5M45 - chains A and B of the 6 polymer chains in the assembly; structure by X-ray diffraction, 1.87 A resolution.

[Chain A]
Molecule: Acetone carboxylase alpha subunit
Source organism: Xanthobacter autotrophicus Py2
Notes: EC 6.4.1.6
UniProtKB: Q8RM03 (ACXB_XANP2); residues 1-776 here = UniProt positions 1-776
Sequence (776 residues; numbered 1 to 776; the number before each row is that of its first residue):
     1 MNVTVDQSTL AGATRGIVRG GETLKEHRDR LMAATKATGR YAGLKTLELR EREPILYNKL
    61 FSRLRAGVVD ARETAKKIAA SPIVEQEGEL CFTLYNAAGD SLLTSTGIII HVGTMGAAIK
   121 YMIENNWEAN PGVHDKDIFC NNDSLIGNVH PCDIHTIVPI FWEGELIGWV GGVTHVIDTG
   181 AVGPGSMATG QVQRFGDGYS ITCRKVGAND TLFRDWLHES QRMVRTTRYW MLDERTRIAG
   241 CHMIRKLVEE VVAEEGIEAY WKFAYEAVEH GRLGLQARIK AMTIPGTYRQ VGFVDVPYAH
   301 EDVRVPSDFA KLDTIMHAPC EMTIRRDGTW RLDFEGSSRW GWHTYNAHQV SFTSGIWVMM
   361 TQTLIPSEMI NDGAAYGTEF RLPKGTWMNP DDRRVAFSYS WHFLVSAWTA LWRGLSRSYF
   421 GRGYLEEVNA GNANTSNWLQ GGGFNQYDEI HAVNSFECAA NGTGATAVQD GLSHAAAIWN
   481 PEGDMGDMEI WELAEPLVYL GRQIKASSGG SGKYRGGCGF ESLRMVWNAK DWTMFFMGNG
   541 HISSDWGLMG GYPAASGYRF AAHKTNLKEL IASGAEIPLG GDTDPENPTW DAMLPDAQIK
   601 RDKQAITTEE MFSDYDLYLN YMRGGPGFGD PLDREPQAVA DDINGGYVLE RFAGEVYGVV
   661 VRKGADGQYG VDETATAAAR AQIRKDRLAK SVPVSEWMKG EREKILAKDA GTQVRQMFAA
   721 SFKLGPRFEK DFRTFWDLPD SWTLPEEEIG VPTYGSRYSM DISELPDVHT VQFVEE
Disordered / not traced: 1-14
Sequence notes: conflict Thr-674 (Ala in Q8RM03), Ala-675 (Gly in Q8RM03), Asp-737 (Ser in Q8RM03)
Metal / ion sites: Mn2+: His-150, Asp-153, His-175 (together with acetate ion); Mg2+ site 1 near Ser-759 (its only coordinating residue here); Mg2+ site 2: Ser-763, Val-768
Small-molecule neighbours: 3,6,9,12,15-pentaoxaheptadecan-1-ol (AE4): Met-32, Thr-35, Lys-36, Asp-100, Gly-113, Gly-116, Ala-117, Lys-120, Asp-372, Ala-375, Tyr-376, Gln-772, Phe-773
What the authors report for this chain:
  - conformationally variable residues (side-chain flip): Glu-89
  - catalytic residues: His-111 (proposed by the authors, not directly observed)

[Chain B]
Molecule: Acetone carboxylase beta subunit
Source organism: Xanthobacter autotrophicus Py2
Notes: EC 6.4.1.6
UniProtKB: Q8RM04 (ACXA_XANP2); numbering as in UniProt (aligned over 1-717)
Sequence (717 residues; row label = number of the first residue in the row):
     1 MNVPVGHLRN VQVLGIDAGG TMTDTFFVDQ DGDFVVGKAQ STPQNEALGL IASSEDGLAN
    61 WGMSLHEALA QLQTGVYSGT AMLNRVVQRK GLKCGLIVNR GMEDFHRMGR AVQSHLGYAY
   121 EDRIHLNTHR YDPPLVPRHL TRGVVERTDM MGTQVIPLRE DTARDAARDL IAADAEGIVI
   181 SLLHSYKNPV NERRVRDIVL EEVEKSGKKI PVFASADYYP VRKETHRTNT TILEGYAAEP
   241 SRQTLSKISN AFKERGTKFD FRVMATHGGT ISWKAKELAR TIVSGPIGGV IGAKYLGEVL
   301 GYKNIACSDI GGTSFDVALI TQGEMTIKND PDMARLVLSL PLVAMDSVGA GAGSFIRLDP
   361 YTRAIKLGPD SAGYRVGVCW KESGIETVTI SDCHMVLGYL NPDNFLGGAV KLDRQRSVDA
   421 IKAQIADPLG LSVEDAAAGV IELLDSDLRD YLRSMISGKG YSPASFVCFS YGGAGPVHTY
   481 GYTEGLGFED VIVPAWAAGF SAFGCAAADF EYRYDKSLDI NMPTETPDTD KEKAAATLQA
   541 AWEELTKNVL EEFKLNGYSA DQVTLQPGYR MQYRGQLNDL EIESPLAQAH TAADWDQLTD
   601 AFNATYGRVY AASARSPELG YSVTGAIMRG MVPIPKPKIP KEPEEGETPP ESAKIGTRKF
   661 YRKKRWVDAQ LYHMESLRPG NRVMGPAVIE SDATTFVVPD GFETWLDGHR LFHLREV
Disordered / not traced: 1-8
Sequence notes: conflict Met-151 (Ile in Q8RM04), Val-190 (Glu in Q8RM04)
Metal / ion sites: Mg2+ site 1: Met-22, Asp-24 (together with adenosine monophosphate); Mg2+ site 2 near Asp-309 (its only coordinating residue here); Mg2+ site 3: Asp-447 (shared with 1 residue of chain C)
Small-molecule neighbours: adenosine monophosphate (AMP): Gly-20, Thr-21, Met-22, Gly-311, Gly-312, Ala-352, Leu-400, Asn-404, Phe-405, Leu-406, Gly-473, Ala-474, Val-477, Ser-691, Asp-692, Ala-693, Thr-694, Thr-695

[How chain A and chain B interact]
Residue-residue contacts (139):
  Asn-58(A) with Ser-462(B), hydrogen bond; Ala-464(B)
  Ser-62(A) with Gly-460(B); Tyr-461(B); Ser-462(B), hydrogen bond (side chain-backbone); Ser-465(B), hydrogen bond
  Arg-65(A) with Tyr-120(B); Glu-121(B), salt bridge; Ser-457(B); Gly-460(B), hydrogen bond (side chain-backbone); Tyr-461(B), hydrogen bond (side chain-backbone)
  Ala-66(A) with Lys-459(B); Gly-460(B); Tyr-461(B), hydrophobic
  Val-69(A) with Tyr-120(B), hydrophobic; Gly-458(B); Lys-459(B)
  Glu-73(A) with Lys-328(B), salt bridge
  Thr-74(A) with Val-609(B); Tyr-610(B)
  Lys-77(A) with Asn-578(B), hydrogen bond (backbone-side chain); Tyr-610(B)
  Ile-78(A) with Gln-576(B), hydrogen bond (backbone-side chain); Tyr-606(B); Tyr-610(B), hydrophobic
  Ala-79(A) with Leu-577(B)
  Ala-80(A) with Gly-575(B); Leu-577(B)
  Glu-85(A) with Leu-577(B); Asn-578(B), hydrogen bond
  Gln-86(A) with Arg-110(B); Lys-223(B)
  Thr-104(A) with Tyr-120(B), hydrogen bond (backbone-side chain)
  Thr-106(A) with Tyr-120(B); Ile-124(B)
  Asp-210(A) with Ser-613(B), hydrogen bond (backbone-side chain)
  Met-231(A) with Glu-618(B); Leu-619(B), hydrophobic
  Leu-232(A) with Gln-576(B); Leu-619(B), hydrophobic
  Arg-235(A) with Ser-613(B), hydrogen bond (side chain-backbone); Ala-614(B); Arg-615(B), hydrogen bond (side chain-backbone); Glu-618(B), salt bridge
  Ile-238(A) with Ser-613(B)
  Ala-239(A) with Ala-614(B), hydrophobic
  His-242(A) with Ala-611(B); Ser-613(B)
  Met-243(A) with Tyr-610(B)
  Thr-361(A) with Ile-124(B)
  Gln-362(A) with Ile-124(B); His-125(B); Leu-126(B), hydrogen bond (backbone-backbone)
  Pro-366(A) with Glu-121(B); Ile-124(B); His-125(B)
  Ser-367(A) with Glu-121(B)
  Ile-370(A) with Ile-124(B), hydrophobic
  Glu-426(A) with Asn-127(B), hydrogen bond (backbone-side chain)
  Glu-427(A) with His-125(B), salt bridge; Asn-127(B)
  Val-428(A) with Asn-127(B), hydrogen bond (backbone-side chain)
  Asn-429(A) with Leu-126(B); Asn-127(B), hydrogen bond
  Gln-446(A) with Met-150(B); Met-151(B)
  Tyr-447(A) with Met-150(B), hydrogen bond
  Ala-460(A) with Ala-111(B), hydrophobic
  Thr-466(A) with Asn-127(B)
  Leu-472(A) with His-129(B)
  Ser-473(A) with Tyr-131(B), hydrogen bond (backbone-side chain)
  His-474(A) with Met-108(B); Ala-111(B); Tyr-131(B), hydrogen bond (backbone-side chain)
  Ala-475(A) with Tyr-131(B)
  Ala-476(A) with Leu-126(B), hydrophobic
  Pro-481(A) with Arg-123(B); Ile-124(B), hydrophobic; His-129(B)
  Glu-482(A) with His-115(B); Arg-123(B), salt bridge
  Gly-483(A) with Ala-111(B); Val-112(B), hydrogen bond (backbone-backbone); His-115(B), hydrogen bond (backbone-side chain)
  Asp-484(A) with Arg-110(B), salt bridge; Ala-111(B)
  Met-485(A) with Arg-110(B), hydrogen bond (backbone-backbone)
  Gly-486(A) with Arg-110(B)
  Asp-487(A) with Arg-110(B), salt bridge; Lys-223(B); Glu-224(B), hydrogen bond (side chain-backbone); Thr-225(B), hydrogen bond; His-226(B)
  Met-488(A) with Met-102(B), hydrophobic; Phe-105(B), hydrophobic; Glu-224(B), hydrogen bond (backbone-side chain)
  Glu-489(A) with Leu-183(B); His-184(B), hydrogen bond (side chain-backbone); Tyr-186(B); Arg-222(B); Lys-223(B), hydrogen bond (side chain-backbone); Glu-224(B), hydrogen bond (backbone-side chain); Arg-227(B), salt bridge
  Ile-490(A) with Lys-223(B)
  Glu-492(A) with Arg-147(B), salt bridge; Met-150(B); His-184(B), salt bridge
  Leu-493(A) with Met-150(B), hydrophobic; Arg-222(B)
  Val-498(A) with Arg-147(B)
  Tyr-499(A) with Arg-147(B), hydrogen bond (backbone-side chain)
  Leu-500(A) with Gly-101(B); Met-102(B); Ile-156(B), hydrophobic
  Gly-501(A) with Gly-101(B); Met-102(B)
  Arg-502(A) with Gly-101(B), hydrogen bond (backbone-backbone); Met-102(B); Asp-104(B); Glu-224(B), salt bridge
  Gln-503(A) with Asp-104(B)
  Ile-504(A) with Asp-104(B), hydrogen bond (backbone-side chain); Arg-107(B); Met-108(B), hydrophobic
  Met-525(A) with Val-155(B), hydrophobic
  Trp-527(A) with Asp-149(B), hydrogen bond; Val-155(B)
  Leu-570(A) with Arg-159(B)
  Ile-571(A) with Val-155(B); Ile-156(B), hydrophobic; Pro-157(B); Arg-159(B), hydrogen bond (backbone-side chain)
  Gly-574(A) with Arg-159(B)
  Ala-575(A) with Arg-159(B), hydrogen bond (backbone-side chain)
  Ile-577(A) with Ile-156(B), hydrophobic
  Leu-579(A) with Arg-100(B); Val-145(B), hydrophobic
  Gly-580(A) with Gly-101(B)
  Gly-645(A) with Arg-107(B), hydrogen bond (backbone-side chain)
Other interface residues (no listed pair), chain A (78 interface residues in all): Ser-105, Arg-228, Thr-363, Trp-412, Thr-463, Phe-520, Asn-528, Tyr-647
Other interface residues (no listed pair), chain B (66 interface residues in all): Ser-114, Arg-130, Thr-153, Leu-182, Arg-574, Ser-616

[In short]
Chain A and chain B form an interface of 78 and 66 residues respectively; the contacts include 35 hydrogen
bonds and 11 salt bridges. Polar pairs include Arg-65(A)/Glu-121(B), Glu-73(A)/Lys-328(B) and
Arg-235(A)/Glu-618(B). Ligands of chain A: 3,6,9,12,15-pentaoxaheptadecan-1-ol. Ligands of chain B: adenosine
monophosphate. The paper reports the catalytic residue His-111(A); conformational variability at Glu-89(A).
Chain A is Acetone carboxylase alpha subunit and chain B is Acetone carboxylase beta subunit, both from
Xanthobacter autotrophicus Py2; the structure, Structure of Acetone Carboxylase purified from Xanthobacter
autotrophicus, was determined by X-ray diffraction (same publication as 5SVB and 5SVC).
